PDB entry 3P64 | X-ray diffraction, 1.30 A resolution | chain A

== Chain A ==
Molecule: Lysozyme C
Source organism: Gallus gallus
Notes: EC 3.2.1.17
UniProt: P00698 (LYSC_CHICK); residues 1-129 here correspond to UniProt positions 19-147 (UniProt number = residue number + 18)
Chain sequence (129 residues; numbered 1 to 129; the number before each row is that of its first residue):
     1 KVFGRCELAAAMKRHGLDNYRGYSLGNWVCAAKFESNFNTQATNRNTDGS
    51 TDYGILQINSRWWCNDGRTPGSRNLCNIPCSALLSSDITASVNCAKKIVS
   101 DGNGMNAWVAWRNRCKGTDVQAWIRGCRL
Disulfide bonds: C6-C127, C30-C115, C64-C80, C76-C94
Bound ions: gold ion near H15 (its only coordinating residue here)
Small-molecule neighbours:
  - gold 3+ ion (AU3), molecule 1: S24, L25, G26, V120, Q121, I124
  - gold 3+ ion (AU3), molecule 2: N65, D66, G67, R68, T69, P70, S72
UniProt features mapped onto this chain:
  - active site: E35, D52
  - binding site (substrate): D101
Reported in the primary citation:
  - gold ion coordination: H15

== Summary ==
Bound to chain A: gold 3+ ion. From UniProt: active-site residues E35 and D52 and substrate-binding residue
D101. The paper reports gold ion coordination by H15.
Chain A is Lysozyme C (Gallus gallus); the structure, Time-dependent and Protein-directed In Situ Growth of
Gold Nanoparticles in a Single Crystal of Lysozyme, was determined by X-ray diffraction, deposited together
with 3P4Z, 3P65, 3P66 and 3P68.
